PDB entry 2AVW | X-ray diffraction, 2.00 A resolution | chains A and B

[Chain A (and B)]
Molecule: IgG-degrading protease
From: Streptococcus pyogenes
Notes: chain B of this document is another copy of the same molecule, construct and numbering; everything in this record applies to it too
Amino-acid sequence (311 residues; row label = number of the first residue in the row):
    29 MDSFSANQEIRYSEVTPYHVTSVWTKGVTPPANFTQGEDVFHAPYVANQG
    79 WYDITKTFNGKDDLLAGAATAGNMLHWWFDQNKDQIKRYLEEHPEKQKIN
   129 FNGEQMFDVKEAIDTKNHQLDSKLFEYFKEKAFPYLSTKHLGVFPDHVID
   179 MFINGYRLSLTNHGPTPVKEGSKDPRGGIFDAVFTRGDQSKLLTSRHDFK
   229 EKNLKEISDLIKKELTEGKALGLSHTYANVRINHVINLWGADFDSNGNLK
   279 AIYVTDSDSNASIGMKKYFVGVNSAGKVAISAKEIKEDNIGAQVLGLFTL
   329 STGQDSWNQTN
Not modelled in the structure: 29-47, 338-339 (chain B: 29-47, 337-339)
Construct notes: initiating methionine (29); engineered mutation Ala94 (Cys in 71910481)

[How chain A and chain B interact]
Contacting residue pairs (33):
  Lys126(A) - Asn130(B)
  Ile127(A) - Phe129(B)  hydrophobic
  Ile127(A) - Asn130(B)
  Asn128(A) - Asn128(B)
  Asn128(A) - Phe129(B)
  Asn128(A) - Asn130(B)  hydrogen bond (backbone-backbone)
  Phe129(A) - Ile127(B)  hydrophobic
  Phe129(A) - Asn128(B)
  Phe129(A) - Phe129(B)  hydrophobic
  Phe129(A) - Pro203(B)  hydrophobic
  Asn130(A) - Lys126(B)
  Asn130(A) - Ile127(B)
  Asn130(A) - Asn128(B)  hydrogen bond (backbone-backbone)
  Asn130(A) - Lys201(B)  hydrogen bond (backbone-side chain)
  Asn130(A) - Pro203(B)  hydrogen bond (side chain-backbone)
  Asn130(A) - Gly205(B)
  Glu132(A) - Arg185(B)  salt bridge
  Glu132(A) - Pro203(B)
  Tyr163(A) - Tyr163(B)  hydrophobic
  Tyr163(A) - Lys167(B)
  Tyr163(A) - Leu188(B)  hydrophobic
  Tyr163(A) - Arg204(B)  hydrogen bond
  Thr166(A) - Lys167(B)
  Lys167(A) - Tyr163(B)
  Lys167(A) - Thr166(B)
  Lys167(A) - Lys167(B)
  Arg185(A) - Glu132(B)  salt bridge
  Leu188(A) - Tyr163(B)
  Lys201(A) - Asn130(B)  hydrogen bond (side chain-backbone)
  Pro203(A) - Phe129(B)  hydrophobic
  Pro203(A) - Asn130(B)  hydrogen bond (backbone-side chain)
  Pro203(A) - Glu132(B)
  Gly205(A) - Asn130(B)
Also at the interface, not in a pair above, chain A (17 interface residues in all): Met134, Lys159, Arg204
Also at the interface, not in a pair above, chain B (17 interface residues in all): Met134, Asp202

[Overview]
The chain A/chain B interface involves 17 residues from each chain; the contacts include 7 hydrogen bonds and
2 salt bridges. Polar contacts include Glu132(A)-Arg185(B), Asn130(A)-Lys201(B) and Asn130(A)-Pro203(B).
Chain A and chain B are both IgG-degrading protease (Streptococcus pyogenes); the structure, Crystal structure
of monoclinic form of streptococcus Mac-1, was determined by X-ray diffraction together with 2AU1 from the
same study.
